Entry 8G2Z (electron microscopy, 4.10 A resolution (low resolution: residue-level contacts below are approximate; hydrogen-bond / salt-bridge calls are withheld)); this record covers chains 0B and JH of the 431 polymer chains in the assembly.

[Chain 0B]
Protein: RIB38
Source organism: Tetrahymena thermophila
UniProtKB: Q23JL9 (Q23JL9_TETTS); numbering as in UniProt (aligned over 1-329)
Sequence (329 residues; numbered 1 to 329; the number before each row is that of its first residue):
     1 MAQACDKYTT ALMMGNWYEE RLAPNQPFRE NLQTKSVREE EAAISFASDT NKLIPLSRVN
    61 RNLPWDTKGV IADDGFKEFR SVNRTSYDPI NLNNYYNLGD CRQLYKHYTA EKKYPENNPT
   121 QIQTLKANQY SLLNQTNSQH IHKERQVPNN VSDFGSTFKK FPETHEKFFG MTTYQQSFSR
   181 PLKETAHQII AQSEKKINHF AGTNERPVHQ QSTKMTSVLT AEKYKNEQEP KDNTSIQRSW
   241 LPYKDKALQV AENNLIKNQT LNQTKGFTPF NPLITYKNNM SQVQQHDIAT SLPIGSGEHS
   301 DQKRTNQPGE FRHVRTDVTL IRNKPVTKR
Disordered / not traced: 1-4, 50-52, 329
Sequence notes: conflict T10 (Ser in Q23JL9), A11 (Thr in Q23JL9), L12 (Ala in Q23JL9), M13 (Leu in Q23JL9), S36 (Thr in Q23JL9)

[Chain JH]
Protein: Tubulin beta chain
Source organism: Tetrahymena thermophila
UniProtKB: P41352 (TBB_TETTH); residues 1-443 here = UniProt positions 1-443
Sequence (443 residues; row label = number of the first residue in the row):
     1 MREIVHIQGG QCGNQIGAKF WEVISDEHGI DPTGTYHGDS DLQLERINVY YNEATGGRYV
    61 PRAILMDLEP GTMDSVRAGP FGQLFRPDNF VFGQTGAGNN WAKGHYTEGA ELIDSVLDVV
   121 RKEAEGCDCL QGFQITHSLG GGTGSGMGTL LISKVREEYP DRIMETFSVV PSPKVSDTVV
   181 EPYNATLSVH QLVENADECM VIDNEALYDI CFRTLKLTTP TYGDLNHLVS AAMSGVTCCL
   241 RFPGQLNSDL RKLAVNLIPF PRLHFFMIGF APLTSRGSQQ YRALTVPELT QQMFDAKNMM
   301 CAADPRHGRY LTASALFRGR MSTKEVDEQM LNVQNKNSSY FVEWIPNNIK SSICDIPPKG
   361 LKMAVTFVGN STAIQEMFKR VAEQFTAMFR RKAFLHWYTG EGMDEMEFTE AESNMNDLVS
   421 EYQQYQDATA EEEGEFEEEE GEN
Disordered / not traced: 431-443
Swiss-Prot annotation at these positions:
  - binding site (GTP): Q11, E69, S138, G142, T143, G144, N204, N226
  - binding site (Mg(2+)): E69

[Interface between chain 0B and chain JH]
Residue-residue contacts - 50 pairs, chain 0B then chain JH:
  N16(0B) with K216(JH); T218(JH)
  E19(0B) with K216(JH)
  L22(0B) with R276(JH)
  A23(0B) with R276(JH)
  P24(0B) with R276(JH)
  R29(0B) with T219(JH)
  E39(0B) with A78(JH)
  E40(0B) with D74(JH)
  F46(0B) with M73(JH); R77(JH); P87(JH); F90(JH)
  A47(0B) with F92(JH)
  D49(0B) with F92(JH); Q94(JH)
  L56(0B) with P70(JH)
  S57(0B) with D74(JH)
  R58(0B) with D74(JH)
  V59(0B) with D74(JH)
  R61(0B) with G71(JH); D74(JH); S75(JH)
  W65(0B) with T219(JH); T221(JH)
  T67(0B) with K19(JH)
  G69(0B) with L215(JH); D224(JH)
  V70(0B) with H227(JH)
  I71(0B) with T274(JH); Q279(JH); R282(JH); L361(JH)
  A72(0B) with Q279(JH)
  D73(0B) with G360(JH)
  D74(0B) with Q279(JH); G360(JH)
  F76(0B) with K362(JH)
  E78(0B) with R320(JH); P357(JH); K362(JH)
  F79(0B) with S40(JH); Q43(JH); K359(JH)
  R80(0B) with R320(JH); D355(JH); I356(JH)
  S81(0B) with D355(JH)
  V82(0B) with Q245(JH); D355(JH)
Other interface residues (no listed pair), chain 0B (36 interface residues in all): C5, S45, S48, P64, N83, T85
Other interface residues (no listed pair), chain JH (41 interface residues in all): E27, P80, L217, G223, F270, P272, S275

[Overview]
36 residues of chain 0B face 41 of chain JH across their interface. Curated annotation (UniProt) lists 8
GTP-binding residues and Mg2+-binding residue E69(JH) on chain JH.
Chain 0B is RIB38 and chain JH is Tubulin beta chain, both from Tetrahymena thermophila; the structure, 48-nm
doublet microtubule from Tetrahymena thermophila strain CU428, was determined by electron microscopy,
deposited together with 8G3D.
